Entry 8OP1 (electron microscopy, 3.50 A resolution); this record covers chains D and E of the 10 polymer chains in the assembly.

# Chain D (and E)
Molecule: Nucleoprotein
From: Respiratory syncytial virus
Notes: chain E of this document is another copy of the same molecule, construct and numbering; everything in this record applies to it too
UniProt: C3UPA9 (C3UPA9_9MONO); residues 2-379 here = UniProt positions 2-379
Sequence (378 residues; numbered 2 to 379; the number before each row is that of its first residue):
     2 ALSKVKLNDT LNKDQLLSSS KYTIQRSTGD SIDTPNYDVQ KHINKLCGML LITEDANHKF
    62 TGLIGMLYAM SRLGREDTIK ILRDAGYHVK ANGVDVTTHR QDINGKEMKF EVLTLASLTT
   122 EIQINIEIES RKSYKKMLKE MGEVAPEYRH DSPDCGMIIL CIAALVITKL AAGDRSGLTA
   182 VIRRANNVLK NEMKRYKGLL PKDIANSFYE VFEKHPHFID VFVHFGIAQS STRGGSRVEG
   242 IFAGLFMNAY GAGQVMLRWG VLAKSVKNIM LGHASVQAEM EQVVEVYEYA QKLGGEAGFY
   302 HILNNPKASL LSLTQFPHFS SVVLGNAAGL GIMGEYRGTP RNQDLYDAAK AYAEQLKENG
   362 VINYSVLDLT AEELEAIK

# Chain D / chain E interface
Pairs across the interface (59):
  Ala-2(D) / Val-285(E)
  Leu-3(D) / Lys-265(E)
  Leu-3(D) / Leu-272(E)  hydrophobic
  Lys-5(D) / Val-285(E)
  Lys-5(D) / Glu-289(E)
  Val-6(D) / Lys-265(E)
  Val-6(D) / Tyr-288(E)  hydrophobic
  Lys-7(D) / Tyr-288(E)
  Lys-7(D) / Gln-292(E)  hydrogen bond (backbone-side chain)
  Leu-8(D) / Leu-258(E)  hydrophobic
  Leu-8(D) / Arg-259(E)
  Leu-8(D) / Val-262(E)
  Leu-8(D) / Ala-291(E)  hydrophobic
  Asp-10(D) / Tyr-251(E)
  Asp-10(D) / Arg-259(E)  salt bridge
  Asn-13(D) / Tyr-251(E)
  Asn-13(D) / Gly-295(E)
  Lys-14(D) / Tyr-251(E)
  Gln-16(D) / Gly-295(E)
  Gln-16(D) / Gly-296(E)
  Leu-17(D) / Ile-228(E)  hydrophobic
  Leu-17(D) / Met-248(E)  hydrophobic
  Leu-17(D) / Tyr-251(E)  hydrophobic
  Leu-17(D) / Phe-300(E)  hydrophobic
  Leu-18(D) / Ser-231(E)
  Leu-18(D) / Ser-232(E)  hydrogen bond (backbone-side chain)
  Leu-18(D) / Met-248(E)  hydrophobic
  Tyr-23(D) / Ile-82(E)
  Ile-25(D) / Thr-233(E)
  Arg-27(D) / Arg-234(E)
  Arg-27(D) / Gly-235(E)
  Asp-221(D) / Arg-234(E)  salt bridge
  Lys-268(D) / Val-367(E)
  Lys-268(D) / Leu-368(E)
  Lys-268(D) / Leu-370(E)
  Ile-270(D) / Tyr-365(E)
  Ile-270(D) / Lys-379(E)
  Gly-273(D) / Gly-361(E)
  Gly-273(D) / Val-362(E)  hydrogen bond (backbone-backbone)
  His-274(D) / Lys-358(E)
  Ala-275(D) / Leu-357(E)
  Ala-275(D) / Lys-358(E)
  Gln-278(D) / Ser-266(E)
  Gln-278(D) / Asn-364(E)
  Ala-279(D) / Leu-263(E)
  Ala-279(D) / Ser-266(E)
  Ala-279(D) / Val-267(E)  hydrophobic
  Ala-279(D) / Leu-331(E)  hydrophobic
  Glu-282(D) / Val-262(E)
  Glu-282(D) / Lys-265(E)  salt bridge
  Glu-282(D) / Ser-266(E)  hydrogen bond
  Leu-304(D) / Arg-234(E)
  Asn-305(D) / Arg-234(E)
  Asn-305(D) / Gly-236(E)  hydrogen bond (side chain-backbone)
  Asn-306(D) / Arg-234(E)
  Pro-307(D) / Ser-231(E)
  Pro-307(D) / Ser-232(E)
  Pro-307(D) / Thr-233(E)
  Pro-307(D) / Arg-234(E)
Other interface residues (no listed pair), chain D (38 interface residues in all): Ser-21, Ala-86, Lys-265, Ser-266, Gln-283, His-319, Tyr-353, Val-362, Ser-366, Val-367
Other interface residues (no listed pair), chain E (47 interface residues in all): His-225, Gln-278, Met-281, Val-284, Phe-320, Ile-333, Asn-360, Asp-369, Thr-371, Glu-374

# Summary
38 residues of chain D and 47 residues of chain E are in contact, with 5 hydrogen bonds and 3 salt bridges.
Polar contacts include Asp-10(D)/Arg-259(E), Asp-221(D)/Arg-234(E) and Glu-282(D)/Lys-265(E).
Both chains are Nucleoprotein (Respiratory syncytial virus). Entry 8OP1 (Subsection of a helical nucleocapsid
of the Respiratory Syncytial Virus) was determined by electron microscopy (same publication as 8OOU and 8OP2).
